PDB entry 6B0E | X-ray diffraction, 3.30 A resolution | chains A and B of the 3 polymer chains in the assembly

Chain A:
Name: 1260 antibody, light chain
Source organism: Homo sapiens
Notes: antibody fragment or engineered binder
Chain sequence (219 residues; each row starts with the number of its first residue; a row labelled like 27A-27E holds insertion residues (27A, then the next letters in order)):
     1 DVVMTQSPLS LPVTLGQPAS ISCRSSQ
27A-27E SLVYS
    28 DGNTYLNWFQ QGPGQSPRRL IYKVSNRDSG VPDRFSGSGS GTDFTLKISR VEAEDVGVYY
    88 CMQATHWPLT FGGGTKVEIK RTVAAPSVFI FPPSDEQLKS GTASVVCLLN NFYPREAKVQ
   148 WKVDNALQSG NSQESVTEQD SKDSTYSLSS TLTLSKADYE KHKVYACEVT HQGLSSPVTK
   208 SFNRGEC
Unresolved in the structure: 213-214
Disulfide bonds: Cys-23/Cys-88, Cys-134/Cys-194

Chain B:
Name: 1260 antibody, heavy chain
Source organism: Homo sapiens
Notes: antibody fragment or engineered binder
Chain sequence (227 residues; each row starts with the number of its first residue; a row labelled like 82A-82C holds insertion residues (82A, then the next letters in order)):
     1 QVQLVQSGAE VKKPGASVKV SCRASGYIFT SYGFSWVRQA PGQGLEWMGW IS
   52A A
    53 YNGNTDYSQK LQGRVTMTTD TSTNTVYMEL
82A-82C RTL
    83 QSDDTAVYYC ARDRGDRL
100A-100H YYYYYYGM
   101 DVWGQGTTVT VSSASTKGPS VFPLAPSSKS TSGGTAALGC LVKDYFPEPV TVSWNSGALT
   161 SGVHTFPAVL QSSGLYSLSS VVTVPSSSLG TQTYICNVNH KPSNTKVDKK VEPKS
Unresolved in the structure: 128-133, 201, 212-215
Disulfide bonds: Cys-22/Cys-92, Cys-140/Cys-196

Chain A / chain B interface:
Residue-residue contacts (63):
  Tyr-32(A) / Tyr-100B(B)
  Phe-36(A) / Met-100H(B)
  Phe-36(A) / Trp-103(B)
  Gln-38(A) / Gln-39(B)  hydrogen bond
  Gln-38(A) / Tyr-91(B)  hydrogen bond
  Gln-42(A) / Tyr-91(B)
  Ser-43(A) / Tyr-91(B)
  Ser-43(A) / Gly-104(B)  hydrogen bond (side chain-backbone)
  Ser-43(A) / Gln-105(B)  hydrogen bond (side chain-backbone)
  Ser-43(A) / Gly-106(B)
  Pro-44(A) / Leu-45(B)  hydrophobic
  Pro-44(A) / Tyr-91(B)
  Pro-44(A) / Trp-103(B)
  Arg-46(A) / Tyr-100F(B)  hydrogen bond (side chain-backbone)
  Arg-46(A) / Gly-100G(B)  hydrogen bond (side chain-backbone)
  Arg-46(A) / Met-100H(B)
  Arg-46(A) / Asp-101(B)
  Tyr-49(A) / Tyr-100F(B)  hydrophobic
  Lys-50(A) / Tyr-100F(B)  hydrogen bond
  Tyr-87(A) / Gln-39(B)  hydrogen bond
  Tyr-87(A) / Gln-43(B)
  Tyr-87(A) / Gly-44(B)
  Tyr-87(A) / Leu-45(B)
  Trp-94(A) / Trp-47(B)  hydrophobic
  Trp-94(A) / Asp-58(B)
  Pro-95(A) / Trp-47(B)  hydrophobic
  Leu-96(A) / Trp-47(B)
  Leu-96(A) / Asp-95(B)
  Leu-96(A) / Met-100H(B)  hydrophobic
  Phe-98(A) / Val-37(B)  hydrophobic
  Phe-98(A) / Leu-45(B)  hydrophobic
  Phe-98(A) / Met-100H(B)  hydrophobic
  Phe-98(A) / Trp-103(B)  hydrophobic
  Phe-116(A) / Ala-137(B)  hydrophobic
  Phe-118(A) / Leu-124(B)
  Phe-118(A) / Ala-125(B)
  Phe-118(A) / Ala-137(B)
  Ser-121(A) / Phe-122(B)
  Glu-123(A) / Val-121(B)
  Glu-123(A) / Phe-122(B)
  Gln-124(A) / Phe-122(B)
  Ser-131(A) / Leu-141(B)
  Ser-131(A) / Lys-143(B)
  Leu-135(A) / Phe-166(B)  hydrophobic
  Leu-135(A) / Val-181(B)  hydrophobic
  Asn-137(A) / His-164(B)
  Asn-137(A) / Thr-183(B)
  Asn-138(A) / His-164(B)  hydrogen bond
  Gln-160(A) / Val-169(B)
  Gln-160(A) / Leu-170(B)  hydrogen bond (side chain-backbone)
  Gln-160(A) / Gln-171(B)
  Glu-161(A) / Val-169(B)
  Ser-162(A) / Phe-166(B)
  Ser-162(A) / Pro-167(B)  hydrogen bond (side chain-backbone)
  Ser-162(A) / Val-169(B)
  Val-163(A) / Pro-167(B)
  Thr-164(A) / Phe-166(B)
  Asp-167(A) / His-164(B)  salt bridge
  Ser-174(A) / His-164(B)  hydrogen bond
  Ser-174(A) / Phe-166(B)
  Leu-175(A) / Phe-166(B)
  Ser-176(A) / Phe-166(B)
  Ser-176(A) / Ser-179(B)
Also at the interface, not in a pair above, chain A (39 interface residues in all): Tyr-27D, Asn-34, Met-89, Thr-129, Val-133, Thr-178, Thr-180
Also at the interface, not in a pair above, chain B (42 interface residues in all): Tyr-59, Leu-100, Tyr-100C, Pro-123, Pro-126, Thr-135, Leu-138, Thr-165

Summary:
Chain A and chain B form an interface of 39 and 42 residues respectively; the contacts include 12 hydrogen
bonds and 1 salt bridge. Among the polar pairs are Asp-167(A)/His-164(B), Gln-38(A)/Gln-39(B) and
Gln-38(A)/Tyr-91(B).
Here chain A is 1260 antibody, light chain and chain B is 1260 antibody, heavy chain, both from Homo sapiens.
Entry 6B0E (Crystal structure of Pfs25 in complex with the transmission blocking antibody 1260) was determined
by X-ray diffraction (same publication as 6B0H).
